4JI0 - chains A and P of the 21 polymer chains in the assembly; structure by X-ray diffraction, 3.49 A resolution.

[Chain A]
Molecule: 16S rRNA
From: Thermus thermophilus
Sequence (1522 nucleotides; row label = number of the first residue in the row; note: 42 numbers in that range are skipped by the numbering (no residue carries them; nothing is unmodelled there); a row labelled like 190A-190L holds insertion residues (190A, then the next letters in order); numbering starts at 0):
     0 UUUGUUGGAG AGUUUGAUCC UGGCUCAGGG UGAACGCUGG CGGCGUGCCU AAGACAUGCA
    60 AGUCGUGCGG G
    73 CCGCGGGGUU UU
    88 ACUCCG
    95 UGGUC
   101 AGCGGCGGAC GGGUGAGUAA CGCGUGGGU
  129A G
   130 ACCUACCCGG AAGAGGGGGA CAACCCGGGG AAACUCGGGC UAAUCCCCCA UGUGGACCCG
   190 C
190A-190L CCCUUGGGGUGU
   191 GUCCAAAGGG CUUU
   216 GCCCGCUUCC GGAUGGGCCC GCGUCCCAUC AGCUAGUUGG UGGGGUAAUG GCCCACCAAG
   276 GCGACGACGG GUAGCCGGUC UGAGAGGAUG GCCGGCCACA GGGGCACUGA GACACGGGCC
   336 CCACUCCUAC GGGAGGCAGC AGUUAGGAAU CUUCCGCAAU GGGCGCAAGC CUGACGGAGC
   396 GACGCCGCUU GGAGGAAGAA GCCCUUCGGG GUGUAAACUC CUGAA
   442 CCCGGGACGA AACCCCCGAC GA
   474 GGGGACUGAC GGUACCGGG
   494 GUAAUAGCGC CGGCCAACUC CGUGCCAGCA GCCGCGGUAA UACGGAGGGC GCGAGCGUUA
   554 CCCGGAUUCA CUGGGCGUAA AGGGCGUGUA GGCGGCCUGG GGCGUCCCAU GUGAAAGACC
   614 ACGGCUCAAC CGUGGGGGAG CGUGGGAUAC GCUCAGGCUA GACGGUGGGA GAGGGUGGUG
   674 GAAUUCCCGG AGUAGCGGUG AAAUGCGCAG AUACCGGGAG GAACGCCGAU GGCGAAGGCA
   734 GCCACCUGGU CCACCCGUGA CGCUGAGGCG CGAAAGCGUG GGGAGCAAAC CGGAUUAGAU
   794 ACCCGGGUAG UCCACGCCCU AAACGAUGCG CGCUAGGUCU CUGGGUCU
   848 CCUGGGGGCC GAAGCUAACG CGUUAAGCGC GCCGCCUGGG GAGUACGGCC GCAAGGCUGA
   908 AACUCAAAGG AAUUGACGGG GGCCCGCACA AGCGGUGGAG CAUGUGGUUU AAUUCGAAGX
   968 AACGCGAAGA ACCUUACCAG GCCUUGACAU GCUAGG
 1003A G
  1004 AACCCGGGUG AAAGCCUGGG GUGCCCC
1030A-1030D GCGA
  1031 GGGGAGCCCU AGCACAGGUG CUGCAUGGCC GUCGUCAGCU CGUGCCGUGA GGUGUUGGGU
  1091 UAAGUCCCGC AACGAGCGCA ACCCCCGCCG UUAGUUGCCA GCGGUUCGGC CGGGCACUCU
  1151 AACGGGACUG CCCGCGAAA
  1171 GCGGGAGGAA GGAGGGGACG ACGUCUGGUC AGCAUGGCCC UUACGGCCUG GGCGACACAC
  1231 GUGCUACAAU GCCCACUACA AAGCGAUGCC ACCCGGCAAC GGGGAGCUAA UCGCAAAAAG
  1291 GUGGGCCCAG UUCGGAUUGG GGUCUGCAAC CCGACCCCAU GAAGCCGGAA UCGCUAGUAA
  1351 UCGCGGAUCA G
 1361A C
  1362 CAUGCCGCGG UGAAUACGUU CCCGGGCCUU GUACACACXG CCXGUXACGC CAUGGGAGCG
  1422 GGCUCUACCC GAAGUCGCCG GG
  1446 AGCCUACGGG
  1459 CAGGCGCCGA GGGUAGGGCC CGUGACUGGG GCGAAGUCGU AACAAGGUAG CUGUACCGGA
  1519 AGGUGCGGCU GGAUCCACUC CUUUCU
Disordered / not traced: 0-4, 1534-1538
Modified positions: PSU (pseudouridine-5'-monophosphate) at position 516, 7MG (7N-methyl-8-hydroguanosine-5'-monophosphate) at position 527, M2G (N2-dimethylguanosine-5'-monophosphate) at position 966, 5MC (5-methylcytidine-5'-monophosphate) at position 967, 2MG (2N-methylguanosine-5'-monophosphate) at position 1207, 5MC (5-methylcytidine-5'-monophosphate) at position 1400, 4OC (4n,o2'-methylcytidine-5'-monophosphate) at position 1402, 5MC (5-methylcytidine-5'-monophosphate) at position 1404, 5MC (5-methylcytidine-5'-monophosphate) at position 1407, UR3 (3-methyluridine-5'-monophoshate) at position 1498, MA6 (6N-dimethyladenosine-5'-monophoshate) at position 1518, MA6 (6N-dimethyladenosine-5'-monophoshate) at position 1519, PSU (pseudouridine-5'-monophosphate) at position 1540, PSU (pseudouridine-5'-monophosphate) at position 1541
Differences from the reference sequence: conflict C1534 (A2157 in M26923.1), A1535 (C2158 in M26923.1)
Metal / ion sites: Mg2+ site 1 near U5 (its only coordinating residue here); Mg2+ site 2: U12, A914; Mg2+ site 3 near G21 (its only coordinating residue here); Mg2+ site 4: G21, G22; Mg2+ site 5 near C23 (its only coordinating residue here); Mg2+ site 6 near G38 (its only coordinating residue here); Mg2+ site 7: G46, G394; Mg2+ site 8: C48, G115; Mg2+ site 9 near A53 (its only coordinating residue here); Mg2+ site 10: A59, U387; Mg2+ site 11: U62, G105; Mg2+ site 12: C89, U90; 119 more Mg2+ sites not listed
From the paper describing this entry:
  - mutagenesis - C1490U: increased growth

[Chain P]
Name: ribosomal protein S16
From: Thermus thermophilus
UniProtKB: Q5SJH3 (RS16_THET8); residues 1-88 here = UniProt positions 1-88
Chain sequence (88 residues; numbered 1 to 88; the number before each row is that of its first residue):
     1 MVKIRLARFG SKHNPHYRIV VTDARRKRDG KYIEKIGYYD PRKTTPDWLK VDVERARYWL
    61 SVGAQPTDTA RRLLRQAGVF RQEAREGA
Disordered / not traced: 84-88

[How chain A and chain P interact]
Contacting residue pairs (91):
  C43(A) / Lys-12(P)  phosphate contact
  C43(A) / His-13(P)  phosphate contact
  G44(A) / Ser-11(P)  phosphate contact
  G44(A) / Lys-12(P)  hydrogen bond to the phosphate
  C110(A) / Arg-25(P)  hydrogen bond to the sugar
  A134(A) / Met-1(P)  base contact
  A134(A) / Arg-25(P)  base contact
  C135(A) / Met-1(P)  hydrogen bond to the base
  C136(A) / Met-1(P)  sugar contact
  C136(A) / Gly-63(P)  hydrogen bond to the sugar
  C136(A) / Gln-65(P)  hydrogen bond to the sugar
  C137(A) / Ser-61(P)  hydrogen bond to the sugar
  C137(A) / Gly-63(P)  sugar contact
  G227(A) / Val-62(P)  hydrogen bond to the base
  A228(A) / Val-2(P)  sugar contact
  A228(A) / Tyr-58(P)  sugar contact
  A228(A) / Trp-59(P)  phosphate contact
  A228(A) / Val-62(P)  sugar contact
  U229(A) / Asp-23(P)  hydrogen bond to the sugar
  U229(A) / Ile-33(P)  phosphate contact
  U229(A) / Trp-59(P)  phosphate contact
  G230(A) / Asp-23(P)  sugar contact
  G230(A) / Arg-25(P)  hydrogen bond to the sugar
  G230(A) / Ile-33(P)  phosphate contact
  G309(A) / Lys-27(P)  salt bridge to the phosphate
  G309(A) / Asp-29(P)  sugar contact
  G309(A) / Gly-30(P)  phosphate contact
  G309(A) / Lys-31(P)  phosphate contact
  G310(A) / Arg-26(P)  phosphate contact
  G310(A) / Lys-27(P)  salt bridge to the phosphate
  G310(A) / Gly-30(P)  phosphate contact
  G310(A) / Lys-31(P)  hydrogen bond to the phosphate
  C311(A) / Arg-26(P)  salt bridge to the phosphate
  A325(A) / Arg-25(P)  base contact
  A374(A) / Tyr-17(P)  hydrogen bond to the sugar
  U375(A) / Leu-6(P)  hydrogen bond to the sugar
  U375(A) / Tyr-17(P)  hydrogen bond to the sugar
  U375(A) / Arg-28(P)  hydrogen bond to the base
  U375(A) / Thr-69(P)  hydrogen bond to the phosphate
  G376(A) / Arg-5(P)  hydrogen bond to the phosphate
  G376(A) / Leu-6(P)  hydrogen bond to the phosphate
  G376(A) / Arg-28(P)  sugar contact
  G376(A) / Thr-67(P)  hydrogen bond to the phosphate
  G376(A) / Thr-69(P)  phosphate contact
  G377(A) / Lys-3(P)  salt bridge to the phosphate
  G377(A) / Arg-5(P)  salt bridge to the phosphate
  G377(A) / Ala-24(P)  sugar contact
  G377(A) / Thr-67(P)  phosphate contact
  C390(A) / Arg-28(P)  hydrogen bond to the phosphate
  G391(A) / Arg-8(P)  sugar contact
  G391(A) / Arg-28(P)  salt bridge to the phosphate
  G392(A) / Arg-8(P)  salt bridge to the phosphate
  G392(A) / Lys-12(P)  phosphate contact
  G392(A) / His-13(P)  salt bridge to the phosphate
  A393(A) / Lys-12(P)  salt bridge to the phosphate
  A393(A) / His-13(P)  salt bridge to the phosphate
  C449(A) / Arg-42(P)  sugar contact
  C449(A) / Lys-43(P)  phosphate contact
  G450(A) / Pro-15(P)  sugar contact
  G450(A) / Pro-41(P)  sugar contact
  G450(A) / Lys-43(P)  salt bridge to the phosphate
  A452(A) / Lys-43(P)  salt bridge to the phosphate
  A452(A) / Arg-72(P)  hydrogen bond to the sugar
  A453(A) / Asp-68(P)  hydrogen bond to the sugar
  A453(A) / Arg-72(P)  sugar contact
  C454(A) / Asp-68(P)  sugar contact
  G462(A) / Gln-82(P)  hydrogen bond to the base
  A463(A) / Arg-75(P)  salt bridge to the phosphate
  A463(A) / Phe-80(P)  sugar contact
  A463(A) / Arg-81(P)  sugar contact
  A463(A) / Gln-82(P)  hydrogen bond to the sugar
  G474(A) / Arg-75(P)  salt bridge to the phosphate
  G474(A) / Arg-81(P)  hydrogen bond to the phosphate
  A608(A) / Arg-18(P)  hydrogen bond to the phosphate
  A608(A) / Tyr-32(P)  sugar contact
  A609(A) / Arg-18(P)  salt bridge to the phosphate
  G617(A) / Thr-44(P)  sugar contact
  C623(A) / Ser-11(P)  sugar contact
  C624(A) / Phe-9(P)  phosphate contact
  C624(A) / Gly-10(P)  sugar contact
  C624(A) / Ser-11(P)  sugar contact
  C624(A) / Asn-14(P)  hydrogen bond to the sugar
  C624(A) / His-16(P)  sugar contact
  G625(A) / Phe-9(P)  phosphate contact
  G625(A) / His-16(P)  sugar contact
  U626(A) / Arg-18(P)  salt bridge to the phosphate
  U626(A) / Lys-35(P)  phosphate contact
  U626(A) / Tyr-38(P)  phosphate contact
  U626(A) / Lys-50(P)  phosphate contact
  G627(A) / Lys-35(P)  salt bridge to the phosphate
  G627(A) / Lys-50(P)  salt bridge to the phosphate
Interface residues without a listed pair, chain A (48 interface residues in all): G111, G112, G231, G378, A389, A451, G475, C483, A607
Interface residues without a listed pair, chain P (49 interface residues in all): Tyr-39

[Overview]
The interface between chain A and chain P involves 48 residues on one side and 49 on the other, with 26
hydrogen bonds and 18 salt bridges. Among the polar pairs are C135(A)/Met-1(P), G227(A)/Val-62(P) and
U375(A)/Arg-28(P). The Mg2+ site 2 is built by U12(A) and A914(A). The paper reports that C1490U of chain A
increases growth.
Here chain A is 16S rRNA and chain P is ribosomal protein S16, both from Thermus thermophilus. Entry 4JI0
(Crystal Structure of 30S ribosomal subunit from Thermus thermophilus) was determined by X-ray diffraction
(same publication as 4JI1, 4JI2, 4JI3, 4JI4, 4JI5, 4JI6, 4JI7 and 4JI8).
